5IPN - chains F and 2 of the 9 polymer chains in the assembly; structure by X-ray diffraction, 4.61 A resolution (low resolution: residue-level contacts below are approximate; hydrogen-bond / salt-bridge calls are withheld).

== Chain F ==
Molecule: RNA polymerase sigma factor RpoS
From: Escherichia coli
UniProtKB: P13445 (RPOS_ECOLI); residues 1-330 here = UniProt positions 1-330
Sequence (336 residues; each row starts with the number of its first residue):
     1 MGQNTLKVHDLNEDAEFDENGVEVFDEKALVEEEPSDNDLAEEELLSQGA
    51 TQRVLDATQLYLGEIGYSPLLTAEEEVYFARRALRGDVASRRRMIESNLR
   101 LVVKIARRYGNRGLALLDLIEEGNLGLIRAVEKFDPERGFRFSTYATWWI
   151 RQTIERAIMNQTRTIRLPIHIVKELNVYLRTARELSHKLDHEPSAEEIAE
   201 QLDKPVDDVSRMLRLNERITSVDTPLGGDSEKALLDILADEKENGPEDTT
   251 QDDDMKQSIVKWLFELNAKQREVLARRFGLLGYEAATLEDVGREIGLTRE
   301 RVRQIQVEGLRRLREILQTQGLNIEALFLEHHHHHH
Not modelled in the structure: 1-52, 330-336
Differences from the reference sequence: conflict Gly-2 (Ser in P13445), Glu-33 (Gln in P13445), Leu-329 (Arg in P13445); expression tag (331-336)
UniProt features mapped onto this chain:
  - DNA-binding region: Leu-288 to Val-307 (H-T-H motif)
  - region: Asp-56 to Ala-89 (Sigma-70 factor domain-1)
  - motif: Asp-118 to Glu-121 (Interaction with polymerase core subunit RpoC)
  - mutagenesis: Lys-173 (K173E: Eliminates RpoS proteolysis. Lack of interaction with RssB), Glu-174 (E174T: 2-fold increase in RpoS half-life. Does not affect interaction with RssB), Val-177 (V177K: 3-fold increase in RpoS half-life), Tyr-178 (Y178L: Does not affect RpoS half-life)

== Chain 2 ==
Molecule: synthetic template strand DNA
Sequence (50 nucleotides; numbered 4 to 53; the number before each row is that of its first residue):
     4 CCGCGTCAGACTCGTAGGATTATAGCATACGTGAGGTGGGATGTCAAGGC
Not modelled in the structure: 37-53

== How chain F and chain 2 interact ==
Pairs across the interface (32):
  Arg-112(F) with DT24(2)
  Arg-151(F) with DA27(2)
  Gln-152(F) with DA27(2)
  Glu-155(F) with DT26(2); DA27(2)
  Ile-158(F) with DA25(2); DT26(2)
  Met-159(F) with DT26(2); DA27(2)
  Thr-162(F) with DA25(2); DT26(2)
  Arg-163(F) with DA25(2); DT26(2)
  Val-172(F) with DT26(2)
  Lys-173(F) with DA27(2); DG28(2); DC29(2)
  Asn-176(F) with DT26(2); DA27(2)
  Arg-180(F) with DA27(2); DG28(2)
  Arg-183(F) with DA25(2); DT26(2)
  Arg-218(F) with DT24(2)
  Leu-226(F) with DA19(2); DG20(2); DG21(2)
  Gly-227(F) with DA19(2); DG20(2)
  Asp-229(F) with DG17(2)
  Glu-231(F) with DG17(2); DT18(2)
Other interface residues (no listed pair), chain F (23 interface residues in all): Trp-148, Leu-179, Pro-225, Gly-228, Lys-232
Other interface residues (no listed pair), chain 2 (13 interface residues in all): DC16, DT23

== Overview ==
Chain F and chain 2 form an interface of 23 and 13 residues respectively. UniProt lists 4 mutagenesis sites on
chain F.
Chain F is RNA polymerase sigma factor RpoS (Escherichia coli) and chain 2 is synthetic template strand DNA;
the structure, SigmaS-transcription initiation complex with 4-nt nascent RNA, was determined by X-ray
diffraction together with 5IPL and 5IPM from the same study.
